Entry 9D21 (electron microscopy, 3.40 A resolution); this record covers chains C and B of the 5 polymer chains in the assembly.

== Chain C (and B) ==
Protein: Transthyretin
Organism: Homo sapiens
Notes: chain B of this document is another copy of the same molecule, construct and numbering; everything in this record applies to it too
Reference sequence: P02766 (TTHY_HUMAN); residues 1-127 here correspond to UniProt positions 21-147 (UniProt number = residue number + 20)
Chain sequence (127 residues; numbered 1 to 127; the number before each row is that of its first residue):
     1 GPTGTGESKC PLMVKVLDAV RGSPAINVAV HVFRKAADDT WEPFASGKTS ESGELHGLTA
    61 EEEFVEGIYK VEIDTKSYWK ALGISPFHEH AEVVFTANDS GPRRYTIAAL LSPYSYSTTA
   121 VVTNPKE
Not modelled in the structure: 1-10, 36-57, 124-127
Differences from the reference sequence: variant Ala60 (Thr80 in P02766)
Curated features (UniProtKB/Swiss-Prot):
  - binding site (L-thyroxine): Lys15, Glu54, Ser117
  - modified residue: Cys10 (Sulfocysteine), Glu42 (4-carboxyglutamate), Ser52 (Phosphoserine)
  - glycosylation: Asn98 (N-linked (GlcNAc...) asparagine)

== Interface between chain C and chain B ==
Residue-residue contacts (211):
  Pro11(C) - Pro11(B)
  Pro11(C) - Leu12(B)  hydrogen bond (backbone-backbone)
  Leu12(C) - Leu12(B)
  Met13(C) - Leu12(B)  hydrogen bond (backbone-backbone)
  Met13(C) - Met13(B)  hydrophobic
  Met13(C) - Val14(B)  hydrogen bond (backbone-backbone)
  Val14(C) - Val14(B)
  Val14(C) - Val32(B)  hydrophobic
  Lys15(C) - Val14(B)  hydrogen bond (backbone-backbone)
  Lys15(C) - Lys15(B)
  Lys15(C) - Val16(B)  hydrogen bond (backbone-backbone)
  Val16(C) - Val16(B)
  Leu17(C) - Val16(B)  hydrogen bond (backbone-backbone)
  Leu17(C) - Leu17(B)
  Asp18(C) - Leu17(B)
  Asp18(C) - Asp18(B)
  Ala19(C) - Asp18(B)  hydrogen bond (backbone-backbone)
  Ala19(C) - Ala19(B)
  Ala19(C) - Val20(B)  hydrogen bond (backbone-backbone)
  Val20(C) - Val20(B)
  Arg21(C) - Val20(B)  hydrogen bond (backbone-backbone)
  Arg21(C) - Arg21(B)
  Gly22(C) - Arg21(B)  hydrogen bond (backbone-backbone)
  Gly22(C) - Gly22(B)
  Gly22(C) - Ser23(B)  hydrogen bond (backbone-backbone)
  Ser23(C) - Ser23(B)
  Pro24(C) - Pro24(B)
  Ala25(C) - Pro24(B)  hydrogen bond (backbone-backbone)
  Ala25(C) - Ala25(B)
  Ala25(C) - Ile26(B)  hydrogen bond (backbone-backbone)
  Ile26(C) - Ile26(B)
  Asn27(C) - Ile26(B)  hydrogen bond (backbone-backbone)
  Asn27(C) - Asn27(B)
  Asn27(C) - Val28(B)  hydrogen bond (backbone-backbone)
  Asn27(C) - Tyr69(B)  hydrogen bond (backbone-side chain)
  Val28(C) - Val28(B)
  Ala29(C) - Val28(B)  hydrogen bond (backbone-backbone)
  Ala29(C) - Ala29(B)
  Ala29(C) - Val30(B)  hydrogen bond (backbone-backbone)
  Ala29(C) - Tyr69(B)
  Val30(C) - Val30(B)
  His31(C) - Val30(B)  hydrogen bond (backbone-backbone)
  His31(C) - His31(B)  hydrogen bond
  His31(C) - Val32(B)  hydrogen bond (backbone-backbone)
  Val32(C) - Val32(B)
  Phe33(C) - Val32(B)  hydrogen bond (backbone-backbone)
  Phe33(C) - Phe33(B)  hydrophobic
  Phe33(C) - Arg34(B)
  Arg34(C) - Arg34(B)
  Lys35(C) - Arg34(B)  hydrogen bond (backbone-backbone)
  Lys35(C) - Lys35(B)
  Leu58(C) - Leu58(B)  hydrogen bond (backbone-backbone)
  Leu58(C) - Thr59(B)  hydrogen bond (backbone-backbone)
  Leu58(C) - Ala81(B)
  Thr59(C) - Thr59(B)
  Ala60(C) - Thr59(B)  hydrogen bond (backbone-backbone)
  Ala60(C) - Ala60(B)
  Ala60(C) - Glu61(B)  hydrogen bond (backbone-backbone)
  Glu61(C) - Glu61(B)
  Glu62(C) - Glu61(B)  hydrogen bond (backbone-backbone)
  Glu62(C) - Glu62(B)
  Glu62(C) - Glu63(B)  hydrogen bond (backbone-backbone)
  Glu63(C) - Glu63(B)  hydrogen bond (backbone-backbone)
  Glu63(C) - Phe64(B)
  Phe64(C) - Phe64(B)
  Val65(C) - Phe64(B)  hydrogen bond (backbone-backbone)
  Val65(C) - Val65(B)
  Val65(C) - Glu66(B)  hydrogen bond (backbone-backbone)
  Glu66(C) - Glu66(B)
  Gly67(C) - Glu66(B)  hydrogen bond (backbone-backbone)
  Gly67(C) - Gly67(B)
  Ile68(C) - Gly67(B)  hydrogen bond (backbone-backbone)
  Ile68(C) - Ile68(B)  hydrophobic
  Tyr69(C) - Ile68(B)  hydrogen bond (backbone-backbone)
  Tyr69(C) - Tyr69(B)
  Tyr69(C) - Lys70(B)  hydrogen bond (backbone-backbone)
  Lys70(C) - Glu66(B)  salt bridge
  Lys70(C) - Lys70(B)
  Val71(C) - Lys70(B)  hydrogen bond (backbone-backbone)
  Val71(C) - Val71(B)
  Val71(C) - Glu72(B)  hydrogen bond (backbone-backbone)
  Glu72(C) - Glu72(B)
  Ile73(C) - Glu72(B)  hydrogen bond (backbone-backbone)
  Ile73(C) - Ile73(B)
  Ile73(C) - Asp74(B)  hydrogen bond (backbone-backbone)
  Asp74(C) - Asp74(B)
  Asp74(C) - Thr75(B)
  Asp74(C) - Arg103(B)  salt bridge
  Asp74(C) - Tyr105(B)  hydrogen bond
  Thr75(C) - Glu72(B)
  Thr75(C) - Thr75(B)
  Lys76(C) - Asp74(B)  salt bridge
  Lys76(C) - Thr75(B)  hydrogen bond (backbone-backbone)
  Lys76(C) - Lys76(B)
  Lys76(C) - Ser77(B)  hydrogen bond (backbone-backbone)
  Ser77(C) - Ser77(B)
  Tyr78(C) - Ser77(B)  hydrogen bond (backbone-backbone)
  Tyr78(C) - Tyr78(B)
  Trp79(C) - Tyr78(B)  hydrogen bond (backbone-backbone)
  Trp79(C) - Trp79(B)
  Trp79(C) - Lys80(B)  hydrogen bond (backbone-backbone)
  Trp79(C) - Leu82(B)  hydrophobic
  Lys80(C) - Lys80(B)
  Lys80(C) - Ala81(B)  hydrogen bond (backbone-backbone)
  Ala81(C) - Ala81(B)
  Ala81(C) - Leu82(B)
  Leu82(C) - Leu82(B)  hydrogen bond (backbone-backbone)
  Gly83(C) - Leu82(B)  hydrogen bond (backbone-backbone)
  Gly83(C) - Gly83(B)
  Gly83(C) - Ile84(B)
  Ile84(C) - Ile84(B)  hydrophobic
  Ser85(C) - Ile84(B)  hydrogen bond (backbone-backbone)
  Ser85(C) - Ser85(B)
  Pro86(C) - Ile84(B)
  Pro86(C) - Ser85(B)
  Pro86(C) - Pro86(B)
  Pro86(C) - Phe87(B)  hydrogen bond (backbone-backbone)
  Phe87(C) - Phe87(B)  hydrogen bond (backbone-backbone)
  Phe87(C) - His88(B)
  His88(C) - His88(B)  hydrogen bond
  His88(C) - Glu89(B)  hydrogen bond (backbone-backbone)
  Glu89(C) - Glu89(B)
  His90(C) - Glu89(B)  hydrogen bond (backbone-backbone)
  His90(C) - His90(B)  hydrogen bond
  Ala91(C) - His90(B)
  Ala91(C) - Ala91(B)
  Ala91(C) - Glu92(B)  hydrogen bond (backbone-backbone)
  Glu92(C) - Glu92(B)
  Val93(C) - Phe87(B)  hydrophobic
  Val93(C) - Glu92(B)  hydrogen bond (backbone-backbone)
  Val93(C) - Val93(B)
  Val93(C) - Val94(B)  hydrogen bond (backbone-backbone)
  Val94(C) - Val94(B)
  Phe95(C) - Trp79(B)
  Phe95(C) - Val94(B)  hydrogen bond (backbone-backbone)
  Phe95(C) - Phe95(B)  hydrophobic
  Phe95(C) - Thr96(B)  hydrogen bond (backbone-backbone)
  Thr96(C) - Thr96(B)
  Ala97(C) - Tyr78(B)  hydrophobic
  Ala97(C) - Thr96(B)  hydrogen bond (backbone-backbone)
  Ala97(C) - Ala97(B)
  Ala97(C) - Asn98(B)  hydrogen bond (backbone-backbone)
  Asn98(C) - Asn98(B)  hydrogen bond
  Asp99(C) - Asn98(B)  hydrogen bond (backbone-backbone)
  Asp99(C) - Asp99(B)
  Asp99(C) - Ser100(B)
  Asp99(C) - Arg103(B)  salt bridge
  Ser100(C) - Ser100(B)
  Ser100(C) - Gly101(B)
  Gly101(C) - Gly101(B)
  Gly101(C) - Pro102(B)
  Gly101(C) - Arg103(B)
  Pro102(C) - Pro102(B)
  Arg103(C) - Pro102(B)  hydrogen bond (backbone-backbone)
  Arg103(C) - Arg103(B)
  Arg103(C) - Arg104(B)  hydrogen bond (backbone-backbone)
  Arg104(C) - Arg104(B)
  Tyr105(C) - Arg104(B)  hydrogen bond (backbone-backbone)
  Tyr105(C) - Tyr105(B)
  Tyr105(C) - Thr106(B)  hydrogen bond (backbone-backbone)
  Thr106(C) - Thr106(B)
  Thr106(C) - Val121(B)
  Ile107(C) - Thr106(B)  hydrogen bond (backbone-backbone)
  Ile107(C) - Ile107(B)
  Ile107(C) - Ala108(B)  hydrogen bond (backbone-backbone)
  Ala108(C) - Ala108(B)
  Ala108(C) - Val121(B)  hydrophobic
  Ala109(C) - Ala108(B)  hydrogen bond (backbone-backbone)
  Ala109(C) - Ala109(B)
  Ala109(C) - Tyr114(B)
  Leu110(C) - Val71(B)  hydrophobic
  Leu110(C) - Ala109(B)
  Leu110(C) - Leu110(B)
  Leu110(C) - Leu111(B)  hydrogen bond (backbone-backbone)
  Leu111(C) - Asn27(B)  hydrogen bond (backbone-side chain)
  Leu111(C) - Tyr69(B)  hydrophobic
  Leu111(C) - Leu111(B)
  Leu111(C) - Ser112(B)
  Ser112(C) - Ala109(B)  hydrogen bond (side chain-backbone)
  Ser112(C) - Leu110(B)
  Ser112(C) - Leu111(B)  hydrogen bond (side chain-backbone)
  Ser112(C) - Ser112(B)  hydrogen bond (side chain-backbone)
  Ser112(C) - Pro113(B)
  Pro113(C) - Ala25(B)
  Pro113(C) - Asn27(B)
  Pro113(C) - Pro113(B)
  Pro113(C) - Tyr114(B)  hydrogen bond (backbone-backbone)
  Tyr114(C) - Tyr114(B)
  Ser115(C) - Ser23(B)
  Ser115(C) - Tyr114(B)  hydrogen bond (backbone-backbone)
  Ser115(C) - Ser115(B)
  Ser115(C) - Tyr116(B)  hydrogen bond (backbone-backbone)
  Tyr116(C) - Ser23(B)
  Tyr116(C) - Tyr116(B)  hydrogen bond (backbone-backbone)
  Tyr116(C) - Ser117(B)
  Ser117(C) - Tyr114(B)
  Ser117(C) - Ser115(B)
  Ser117(C) - Tyr116(B)
  Ser117(C) - Ser117(B)  hydrogen bond (side chain-backbone)
  Thr118(C) - Ser117(B)  hydrogen bond (backbone-backbone)
  Thr118(C) - Thr118(B)
  Thr118(C) - Thr119(B)  hydrogen bond (backbone-backbone)
  Thr119(C) - Tyr114(B)  hydrogen bond
  Thr119(C) - Thr119(B)
  Ala120(C) - Thr119(B)  hydrogen bond (backbone-backbone)
  Ala120(C) - Ala120(B)
  Ala120(C) - Val121(B)  hydrogen bond (backbone-backbone)
  Val121(C) - Val121(B)
  Val122(C) - Val121(B)  hydrogen bond (backbone-backbone)
  Val122(C) - Val122(B)
  Val122(C) - Thr123(B)  hydrogen bond (backbone-backbone)

== Overview ==
90 residues of chain C face 91 of chain B across their interface; the contacts include 89 hydrogen bonds and 4
salt bridges. Polar contacts include Lys70(C)-Glu66(B), Asp74(C)-Arg103(B) and Lys76(C)-Asp74(B). UniProt
lists 3 L-thyroxine-binding residues on chain C.
Both chains are Transthyretin (Homo sapiens). Entry 9D21 (Cryo-EM structure of amyloid fibril extracted from
heart of a variant ATTR T60A amyloidosis patient 1) was determined by electron microscopy, deposited together
with 9D23, 9D24, 9D27 and 9D2G.
